5NEM - chains 1 and 2 of the 6 polymer chains in the assembly; structure by electron microscopy, 10.80 A resolution (very low resolution: no residue pairs are listed; an interface is given only as per-side residue counts).

Chain 1:
Name: O PanAsia VP1
From: Foot-and-mouth disease virus - type O
UniProtKB: A0A1B0SZV3 (A0A1B0SZV3_9PICO); residues 1-210 here correspond to UniProt positions 524-733 (UniProt number = residue number + 523)
Sequence (210 residues; row label = number of the first residue in the row):
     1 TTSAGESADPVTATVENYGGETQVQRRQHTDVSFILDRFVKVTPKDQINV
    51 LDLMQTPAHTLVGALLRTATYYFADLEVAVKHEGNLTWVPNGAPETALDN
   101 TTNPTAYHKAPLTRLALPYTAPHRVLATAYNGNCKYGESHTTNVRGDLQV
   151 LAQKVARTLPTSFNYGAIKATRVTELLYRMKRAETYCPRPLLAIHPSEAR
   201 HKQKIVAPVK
Differences from the reference sequence: conflict Val-155 (Ala678 in A0A1B0SZV3)
What the authors report for this chain:
  - conformationally variable residues (loop rearrangement): Cys-134 to Arg-157

Chain 2:
Name: O PanAsia VP2
From: Foot-and-mouth disease virus - type O
UniProtKB: A0A1B0SZV3 (A0A1B0SZV3_9PICO); residues 5-218 here correspond to UniProt positions 90-303 (UniProt number = residue number + 85)
Sequence (214 residues; row label = number of the first residue in the row):
     5 EETTLLEDRILTTRNGHTTSTTQSSVGVTYGYATTEDFVSGPNTSGLETR
    55 VVQAERFFKTHLFDWVTSDSFGRCHLLELPTDHKGVYGSLTDSYAYMRNG
   105 WDVEVTAVGNQFNGGCLLVAMVPELCSINKRELYQLTLFPHQFINPRTNM
   155 TAHITVPFVGVNRYDQYKVHKPWTLVVMVVAPLTVNTEGAPQIKVYANIA
   205 PTNVHVAGEFPSKE

How chain 1 and chain 2 interact:
At this resolution (11 A) residue pairs are not listed: 35 residues of chain 1 and 38 of chain 2 lie at the interface.

Summary:
The interface between chain 1 and chain 2 involves 35 residues on one side and 38 on the other. The paper
reports conformational variability at Cys-134(1).
Here chain 1 is O PanAsia VP1 and chain 2 is O PanAsia VP2, both from Foot-and-mouth disease virus - type O.
Entry 5NEM (Localised reconstruction of alpha v beta 6 bound to Foot and Mouth Disease Virus O PanAsia ...)
was determined by electron microscopy, deposited together with 5NE4, 5NED, 5NEJ, 5NER and 5NET.
